Entry 9ISN (electron microscopy, 2.97 A resolution); this record covers chains A and B of the 7 polymer chains in the assembly.

[Chain A (and B)]
Name: DNA-directed RNA polymerase subunit alpha
Source organism: Streptomyces coelicolor A3(2)
Notes: EC 2.7.7.6; chain B of this document is another copy of the same molecule, construct and numbering; everything in this record applies to it too
Reference sequence: A0A6G2M9E1 (A0A6G2M9E1_9ACTN); numbering as in UniProt (aligned over 1-340)
Sequence (340 residues; row label = number of the first residue in the row):
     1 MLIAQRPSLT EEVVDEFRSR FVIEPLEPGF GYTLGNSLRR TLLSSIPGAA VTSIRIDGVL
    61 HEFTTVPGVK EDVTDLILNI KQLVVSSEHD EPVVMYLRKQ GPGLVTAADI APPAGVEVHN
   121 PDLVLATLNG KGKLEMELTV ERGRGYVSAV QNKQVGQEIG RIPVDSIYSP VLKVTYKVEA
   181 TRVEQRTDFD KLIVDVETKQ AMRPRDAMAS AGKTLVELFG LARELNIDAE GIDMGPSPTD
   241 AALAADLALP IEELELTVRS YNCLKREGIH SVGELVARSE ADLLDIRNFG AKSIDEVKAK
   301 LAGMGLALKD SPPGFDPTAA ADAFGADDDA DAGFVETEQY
Not modelled in the structure: 1, 228-340 (chain B: 1-3, 234-340)

[How chain A and chain B interact]
Contacting residue pairs (81):
  L2(A) - R142(B)
  L2(A) - G143(B)
  I3(A) - R144(B)  hydrogen bond (backbone-side chain)
  R6(A) - E217(B)  salt bridge
  P7(A) - L218(B)  hydrophobic
  P7(A) - L221(B)
  S8(A) - L221(B)
  L9(A) - L221(B)
  L9(A) - A222(B)  hydrophobic
  L9(A) - L225(B)  hydrophobic
  E11(A) - L225(B)
  F21(A) - L225(B)  hydrophobic
  L26(A) - L218(B)  hydrophobic
  E27(A) - S44(B)
  E27(A) - R144(B)  salt bridge
  G29(A) - R40(B)  hydrogen bond (backbone-side chain)
  F30(A) - R40(B)
  F30(A) - T41(B)
  F30(A) - L218(B)  hydrophobic
  T33(A) - N36(B)  hydrogen bond (side chain-backbone)
  T33(A) - S37(B)  hydrogen bond (side chain-backbone)
  T33(A) - R40(B)
  L34(A) - L215(B)  hydrophobic
  L34(A) - L218(B)  hydrophobic
  L34(A) - F219(B)  hydrophobic
  S37(A) - T33(B)
  S37(A) - S37(B)
  S37(A) - F219(B)
  L38(A) - F219(B)  hydrophobic
  R40(A) - G29(B)  hydrogen bond (side chain-backbone)
  R40(A) - Y32(B)
  R40(A) - T33(B)
  S45(A) - F30(B)
  S45(A) - E230(B)  hydrogen bond
  I46(A) - E230(B)
  P47(A) - E230(B)
  R144(A) - A4(B)
  R144(A) - E27(B)  salt bridge
  R144(A) - E230(B)
  T187(A) - V147(B)
  M202(A) - D228(B)
  R205(A) - L225(B)  hydrogen bond (side chain-backbone)
  R205(A) - N226(B)
  D206(A) - N226(B)  hydrogen bond
  D206(A) - D228(B)
  M208(A) - A222(B)
  M208(A) - L225(B)  hydrophobic
  A209(A) - A222(B)
  A209(A) - R223(B)
  A209(A) - N226(B)
  A209(A) - D228(B)
  S210(A) - D228(B)
  S210(A) - E230(B)
  G212(A) - F219(B)
  G212(A) - R223(B)
  K213(A) - R223(B)
  K213(A) - G231(B)
  K213(A) - I232(B)
  T214(A) - E230(B)
  L215(A) - F219(B)  hydrophobic
  V216(A) - V216(B)
  V216(A) - F219(B)
  V216(A) - G220(B)
  V216(A) - R223(B)
  E217(A) - I232(B)
  L218(A) - F30(B)  hydrophobic
  L218(A) - L34(B)  hydrophobic
  F219(A) - L34(B)  hydrophobic
  F219(A) - L215(B)  hydrophobic
  F219(A) - V216(B)
  F219(A) - F219(B)  hydrophobic
  G220(A) - V216(B)
  L221(A) - P7(B)
  A222(A) - L9(B)  hydrophobic
  R223(A) - G212(B)
  R223(A) - K213(B)
  R223(A) - V216(B)
  L225(A) - L9(B)
  N226(A) - L9(B)
  N226(A) - F21(B)
  I227(A) - D206(B)
Also at the interface, not in a pair above, chain A (50 interface residues in all): I23, P28, T41, S44, R186, R203, A207
Also at the interface, not in a pair above, chain B (45 interface residues in all): R6, S8, L38, S45, R205, M208, A209, A229

[Summary]
50 residues of chain A and 45 residues of chain B are in contact, with 8 hydrogen bonds and 3 salt bridges.
Polar contacts include R6(A)-E217(B), E27(A)-R144(B) and I3(A)-R144(B).
Both chains are DNA-directed RNA polymerase subunit alpha (Streptomyces coelicolor A3(2)). Entry 9ISN (Cryo-EM
structure of Streptomyces coelicolor sigma factor shbA transcription initiation complex) was determined by
electron microscopy (same publication as 9M84).
